Entry 6UJ0 (X-ray diffraction, 2.15 A resolution); this record covers chains A and C.

[Chain A]
Molecule: Beta-secretase 2
From: Homo sapiens
Notes: EC 3.4.23.45
UniProtKB: Q9Y5Z0 (BACE2_HUMAN); residues -61 to 398 here correspond to UniProt positions 1-460 (UniProt number = residue number + 62)
Sequence (460 residues; numbered -61 to 398; the number before each row is that of its first residue; numbers below 1 keep their minus sign (Met-61 is residue -61)):
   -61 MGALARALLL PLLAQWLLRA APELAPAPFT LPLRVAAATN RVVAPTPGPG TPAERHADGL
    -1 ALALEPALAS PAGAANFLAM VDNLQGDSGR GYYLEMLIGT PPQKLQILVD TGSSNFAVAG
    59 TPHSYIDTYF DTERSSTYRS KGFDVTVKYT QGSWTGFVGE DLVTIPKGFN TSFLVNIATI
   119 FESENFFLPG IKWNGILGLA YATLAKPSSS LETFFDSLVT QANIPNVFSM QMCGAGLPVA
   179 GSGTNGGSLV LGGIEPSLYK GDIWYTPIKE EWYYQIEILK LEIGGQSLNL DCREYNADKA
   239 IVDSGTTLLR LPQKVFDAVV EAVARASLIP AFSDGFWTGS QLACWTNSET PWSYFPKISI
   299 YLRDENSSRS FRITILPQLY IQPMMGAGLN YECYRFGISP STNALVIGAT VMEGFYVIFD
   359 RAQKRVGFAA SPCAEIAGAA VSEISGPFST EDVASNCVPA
Unresolved in the structure: -61 to 16, 25-27, 179-182, 284-285, 324-328, 398
Differences from the reference sequence: engineered mutation Ala269 (Glu331 in Q9Y5Z0)
Disulfide bonds: Cys171-Cys371, Cys230-Cys395, Cys282-Cys331
Curated features (UniProtKB/Swiss-Prot):
  - active site: Asp48, Asp241
  - glycosylation (N-linked (GlcNAc...) asparagine): Asn108, Asn304
From the paper describing this entry:
  - conformationally variable residues (loop rearrangement): Val83 to Gly94, Thr102 to Ser110
  - binding site for unidentified polypeptide (chain C): Ser278 to Trp283
  - specificity-determining residues: Lys86 (by similarity / conservation)
  - binding site for unidentified polypeptide: Ser278 to Trp283

[Chain C]
Molecule: unidentified polypeptide
From: Homo sapiens
Sequence (7 residues; numbered 1 to 7; the number before each row is that of its first residue; X marks 7 residues of unknown identity (built as UNK)):
     1 XXXXXXX

[Interface between chain A and chain C]
Chain A residues in contact with chain C, 6 residues: Gly277, Ser278, Gln279, Leu280, Ala281, Cys282

[Overview]
No residue of chain A is in contact with chain C. UniProt lists active-site residues Asp48(A) and Asp241(A) on
chain A. From the paper: a binding site for unidentified polypeptide (chain C) at Ser278(A); a binding site
for unidentified polypeptide at Ser278(A).
Here chain A is Beta-secretase 2 and chain C is unidentified polypeptide, both from Homo sapiens. Entry 6UJ0
(Unbound BACE2 mutant structure) was determined by X-ray diffraction (same publication as 6UJ1).
